4NXQ - chains A and D; structure by X-ray diffraction, 2.10 A resolution.

Chain A:
Molecule: T-lymphoma invasion and metastasis-inducing protein 1
From: Homo sapiens
Notes: fragment: PDZ domain
Reference sequence: Q13009 (TIAM1_HUMAN); residues 841-930 here = UniProt positions 841-930
Sequence (94 residues; each row starts with the number of its first residue):
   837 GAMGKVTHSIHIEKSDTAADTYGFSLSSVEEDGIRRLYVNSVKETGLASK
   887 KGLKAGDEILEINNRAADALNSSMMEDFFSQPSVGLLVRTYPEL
Unresolved in the structure: 837-838, 930
Construct notes: expression tag (837-840); variant His844 (Gln in Q13009); engineered mutation Met911 (Leu in Q13009), Glu912 (Lys in Q13009), Phe915 (Leu in Q13009), Val920 (Leu in Q13009)
Reported in the primary citation:
  - conformationally variable residues (side-chain flip): Met911, Glu912
  - mutagenesis - L911M (0.2 kcal/mol): increased binding to Contactin-associated protein-like 4 peptide (chain D) (citing earlier work)
  - mutagenesis - L911M/K912E (0.2 kcal/mol), K912E, L915F (0.7 kcal/mol), L915F/L920V (0.7 kcal/mol): decreased binding to Contactin-associated protein-like 4 peptide (chain D) (citing earlier work)

Chain D:
Molecule: Contactin-associated protein-like 4 peptide
Reference sequence: Q9C0A0 (CNTP4_HUMAN); residues 1-8 here correspond to UniProt positions 1301-1308 (UniProt number = residue number + 1300)
Sequence (8 residues; each row starts with the number of its first residue):
     1 ENQKEYFF
Unresolved in the structure: 1

Interface between chain A and chain D:
Residue-residue contacts - 25 pairs, chain A then chain D:
  Thr857(A) - Phe8(D)
  Tyr858(A) - Phe8(D)  hydrogen bond (backbone-backbone)
  Gly859(A) - Phe8(D)  hydrogen bond (backbone-backbone)
  Phe860(A) - Phe7(D)
  Phe860(A) - Phe8(D)  hydrogen bond (backbone-backbone)
  Ser861(A) - Glu5(D)  hydrogen bond
  Ser861(A) - Tyr6(D)
  Ser861(A) - Phe7(D)
  Leu862(A) - Glu5(D)
  Leu862(A) - Tyr6(D)  hydrogen bond (backbone-backbone)
  Leu862(A) - Phe8(D)  hydrophobic
  Ser863(A) - Lys4(D)
  Ser864(A) - Asn2(D)
  Ser864(A) - Gln3(D)
  Ser864(A) - Lys4(D)  hydrogen bond (backbone-backbone)
  Ser864(A) - Tyr6(D)
  Val865(A) - Gln3(D)
  Arg871(A) - Tyr6(D)
  Asn876(A) - Glu5(D)  hydrogen bond
  Ser908(A) - Lys4(D)
  Ser908(A) - Tyr6(D)  hydrogen bond
  Met911(A) - Tyr6(D)
  Met911(A) - Phe8(D)  hydrophobic
  Glu912(A) - Phe8(D)
  Phe915(A) - Phe8(D)  hydrophobic
Also at the interface, not in a pair above, chain A (16 interface residues in all): Glu866
From the paper, about this interface:
  - pairs named by the authors: Tyr858(A)-Phe8(D) (backbone contact), Gly859(A)-Phe8(D) (backbone contact), Met911(A)-Tyr6(D), Glu912(A)-Phe8(D)
  - interface residues, chain A: Phe860(A)

In short:
The interface between chain A and chain D involves 16 residues on one side and 7 on the other; the contacts
include 8 hydrogen bonds. Polar contacts include Gly859(A)-Phe8(D), Ser861(A)-Glu5(D) and Asn876(A)-Glu5(D).
The paper describes backbone contacts between Tyr858(A) and Phe8(D) and Gly859(A) and Phe8(D); contacts
between Met911(A) and Tyr6(D) and Glu912(A) and Phe8(D). From the paper: L911M/K912E, K912E and L915F of chain
A, among others, reduce binding to Contactin-associated protein-like 4 peptide (chain D); the interface
residue Phe860(A); 5 substitutions were tested in all.
Chain A is T-lymphoma invasion and metastasis-inducing protein 1 (Homo sapiens) and chain D is
Contactin-associated protein-like 4 peptide; the structure, Crystal Structure of T-cell Lymphoma Invasion and
Metastasis-1 PDZ Domain Quadruple Mutant (QM) in Complex With ..., was determined by X-ray diffraction (same
publication as 4NXP and 4NXR).
